Entry 7VMG (X-ray diffraction, 2.39 A resolution); this record covers chains C and D of the 6 polymer chains in the assembly.

== Chain C ==
Molecule: Tubulin alpha-1B chain
From: Bos taurus
UniProtKB: P81947 (TBA1B_BOVIN); residue numbers follow UniProt; this construct covers 1-450
Sequence (450 residues; row label = number of the first residue in the row):
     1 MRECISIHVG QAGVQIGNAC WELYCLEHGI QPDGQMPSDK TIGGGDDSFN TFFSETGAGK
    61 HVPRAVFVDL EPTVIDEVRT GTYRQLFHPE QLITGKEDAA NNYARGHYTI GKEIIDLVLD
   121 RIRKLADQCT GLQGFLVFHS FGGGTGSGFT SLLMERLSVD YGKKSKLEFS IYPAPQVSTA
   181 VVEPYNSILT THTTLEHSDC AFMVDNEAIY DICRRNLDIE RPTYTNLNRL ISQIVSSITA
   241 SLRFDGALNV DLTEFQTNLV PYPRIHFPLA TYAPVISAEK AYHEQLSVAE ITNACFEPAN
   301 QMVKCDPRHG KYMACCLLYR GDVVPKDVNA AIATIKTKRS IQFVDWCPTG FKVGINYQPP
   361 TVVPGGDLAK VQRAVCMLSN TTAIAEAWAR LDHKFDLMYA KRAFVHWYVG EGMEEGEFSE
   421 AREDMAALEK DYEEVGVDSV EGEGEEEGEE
Unresolved in the structure: 441-450
Bound ions: Ca2+: Asp39, Thr41, Gly44, Glu55
Ligand contacts: GTP (guanosine-5'-triphosphate): Gly10, Gln11, Ala12, Gln15, Ile16, Asp69, Asp98, Ala99, Ala100, Asn101, Ser140, Gly142, Gly143, Gly144, Thr145, Gly146, Ile171, Pro173, Val177, Ser178, Glu183, Asn206, Tyr224, Leu227, Asn228, Ile231

== Chain D ==
Molecule: Tubulin beta-2B chain
From: Bos taurus
UniProtKB: Q6B856 (TBB2B_BOVIN); the author numbering skips numbers that UniProt does not, so the offset changes along the chain: 1-358 = UniProt 1-358; 367-453 = UniProt 359-445
Sequence (445 residues; numbered 1 to 453; 8 numbers in that range are skipped by the numbering (no residue carries them; nothing is unmodelled there); the number before each row is that of its first residue):
     1 MREIVHIQAG QCGNQIGAKF WEVISDEHGI DPTGSYHGDS DLQLERINVY YNEATGNKYV
    61 PRAILVDLEP GTMDSVRSGP FGQIFRPDNF VFGQSGAGNN WAKGHYTEGA ELVDSVLDVV
   121 RKESESCDCL QGFQLTHSLG GGTGSGMGTL LISKIREEYP DRIMNTFSVM PSPKVSDTVV
   181 EPYNATLSVH QLVENTDETY CIDNEALYDI CFRTLKLTTP TYGDLNHLVS ATMSGVTTCL
   241 RFPGQLNADL RKLAVNMVPF PRLHFFMPGF APLTSRGSQQ YRALTVPELT QQMFDSKNMM
   301 AACDPRHGRY LTVAAIFRGR MSMKEVDEQM LNVQNKNSSY FVEWIPNNVK TAVCDIPP
   367 RGLKMSATFI GNSTAIQELF KRISEQFTAM FRRKAFLHWY TGEGMDEMEF TEAESNMNDL
   427 VSEYQQYQDA TADEQGEFEE EEGEDEA
Unresolved in the structure: 1, 274-283, 440-453
Ligand contacts:
  - 7PB (N-[3-[[6-[(3-methoxyphenyl)amino]pyrimidin-4-yl]amino]phenyl]cyclopropanecarboxamide): Asn165, Phe167, Glu198, Tyr200, Val236, Thr237, Cys239, Leu240, Leu246, Ala248, Asp249, Leu250, Lys252, Leu253, Asn256, Met257, Thr312, Val313, Ala314, Asn348, Lys350, Ile376
  - GDP (guanosine-5'-diphosphate): Gly10, Gln11, Cys12, Gln15, Asp67, Asn99, Ser138, Gly140, Gly141, Gly142, Thr143, Gly144, Val169, Pro171, Val175, Ser176, Glu181, Asn204, Leu207, Tyr222, Leu225, Asn226
Curated features (UniProtKB/Swiss-Prot):
  - motif: Met1 to Ile4 (MREI motif)
  - binding site (GTP): Gln11, Glu69, Ser138, Gly142, Thr143, Gly144, Asn204, Asn226
  - binding site (Mg(2+)): Glu69
  - modified residue: Ser40 (Phosphoserine), Thr55 (Phosphothreonine), Lys58 (N6-acetyllysine), Ser172 (Phosphoserine), Thr285 (Phosphothreonine), Thr290 (Phosphothreonine), Arg318 (Omega-N-methylarginine), Glu446 (5-glutamyl polyglutamate)
  - cross-link (Glycyl lysine isopeptide (Lys-Gly)): Lys58 (interchain with G-Cter in ubiquitin), Lys324 (interchain with G-Cter in ubiquitin)

== How chain C and chain D interact ==
Contacting residue pairs (54; chain C residue first):
  Thr73(C) - Asn247(D)
  Lys96(C) - Asp128(D)  salt bridge
  Glu97(C) - Cys129(D)
  Glu97(C) - Arg251(D)  salt bridge
  Asp98(C) - Lys252(D)  salt bridge
  Ala100(C) - Arg251(D)
  Ala100(C) - Lys252(D)
  Ala100(C) - Val255(D)
  Asn101(C) - Lys252(D)
  Asn101(C) - Asn256(D)  hydrogen bond
  Arg105(C) - Arg251(D)
  Pro175(C) - Asn347(D)
  Ser178(C) - Lys350(D)  hydrogen bond (backbone-side chain)
  Thr179(C) - Leu246(D)
  Thr179(C) - Asn256(D)
  Ala180(C) - Asn256(D)
  Ala180(C) - Lys350(D)
  Val181(C) - Asn256(D)  hydrogen bond (backbone-side chain)
  Val181(C) - Ile345(D)  hydrophobic
  Val181(C) - Asn347(D)
  Val182(C) - Asn256(D)
  Glu220(C) - Lys324(D)  salt bridge
  Arg221(C) - Met323(D)
  Arg221(C) - Lys324(D)
  Arg221(C) - Asp327(D)  salt bridge
  Tyr224(C) - Gln245(D)
  Lys394(C) - Pro346(D)
  Lys394(C) - Asn347(D)  hydrogen bond
  Leu397(C) - Trp344(D)
  Leu397(C) - Pro346(D)  hydrophobic
  Leu397(C) - Ala438(D)  hydrophobic
  Met398(C) - Trp344(D)  hydrogen bond (backbone-backbone)
  Met398(C) - Ile345(D)  hydrophobic
  Met398(C) - Pro346(D)
  Lys401(C) - Phe260(D)
  Lys401(C) - Trp344(D)
  Lys401(C) - Ala436(D)
  Lys401(C) - Thr437(D)  hydrogen bond (side chain-backbone)
  Arg402(C) - Phe260(D)
  Ala403(C) - Pro259(D)
  Ala403(C) - Phe260(D)  hydrophobic
  Phe404(C) - Val255(D)
  Phe404(C) - Asn256(D)
  Phe404(C) - Val258(D)
  Phe404(C) - Pro259(D)  hydrogen bond (backbone-backbone)
  Phe404(C) - Thr312(D)
  Phe404(C) - Ile345(D)  hydrophobic
  His406(C) - Val258(D)
  His406(C) - Pro259(D)
  His406(C) - Phe260(D)
  His406(C) - Pro261(D)
  Trp407(C) - Ala254(D)
  Trp407(C) - Val255(D)
  Trp407(C) - Val258(D)  hydrogen bond (side chain-backbone)
Interface residues without a listed pair, chain C (27 interface residues in all): Gln11, Tyr210
Interface residues without a listed pair, chain D (32 interface residues in all): Arg2, Arg162, Asp197, Asp249, Glu343, Asn348

== Summary ==
The interface between chain C and chain D involves 27 residues on one side and 32 on the other; the contacts
include 8 hydrogen bonds and 5 salt bridges. Polar contacts include Lys96(C)-Asp128(D), Glu97(C)-Arg251(D) and
Asp98(C)-Lys252(D). Bound to chain C: GTP.
Chain C is Tubulin alpha-1B chain and chain D is Tubulin beta-2B chain, both from Bos taurus; the structure,
Crystal structure of tubulin with 17j, was determined by X-ray diffraction.
